7DQX - chains E and D of the 6 polymer chains in the assembly; structure by X-ray diffraction, 3.44 A resolution.

Chain E:
Protein: 6-hydroxypseudooxynicotine dehydrogenase complex subunit alpha
Organism: Paenarthrobacter nicotinovorans
Notes: EC 1.5.99.14
UniProt: O87681 (KDHA_PAENI); residue numbers follow UniProt; this construct covers 1-296
Sequence (296 residues; numbered 1 to 296; the number before each row is that of its first residue):
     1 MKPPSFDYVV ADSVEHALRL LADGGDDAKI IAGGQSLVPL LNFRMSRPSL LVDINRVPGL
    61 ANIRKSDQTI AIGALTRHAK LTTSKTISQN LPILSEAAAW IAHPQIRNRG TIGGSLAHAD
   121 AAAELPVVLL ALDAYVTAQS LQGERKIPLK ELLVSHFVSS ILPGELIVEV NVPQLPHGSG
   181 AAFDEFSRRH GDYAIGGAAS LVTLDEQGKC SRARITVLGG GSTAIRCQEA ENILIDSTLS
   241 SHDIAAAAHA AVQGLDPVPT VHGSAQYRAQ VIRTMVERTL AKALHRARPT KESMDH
Not modelled in the structure: 294-296
Differences from the reference sequence: conflict Leu201 (Ile in O87681)
UniProt features mapped onto this chain:
  - binding site (FAD): Ile30 to Leu37, Thr111 to Ser115, Glu124
Ligand contacts: FAD (flavin-adenine dinucleotide): Lys29, Ile30, Ile31, Ala32, Gly33, Gly34, Gln35, Ser36, Leu37, Ile54, Ala74, His78, Ile101, Ala102, Ile106, Gly110, Thr111, Gly113, Gly114, Ser115, Ala117, His118, Ala122, Ala123, Glu124, Leu125, Glu165, Leu166, Ile167, Tyr193

Chain D:
Protein: 6-hydroxypseudooxynicotine dehydrogenase complex subunit gamma
Organism: Paenarthrobacter nicotinovorans
Notes: EC 1.5.99.14
UniProt: Q933N0 (KDHC_PAENI); residue numbers follow UniProt; this construct covers 1-794
Sequence (794 residues; numbered 1 to 794; the number before each row is that of its first residue):
     1 MMAKAKALIP DNGRAGADEG NRQAWIGQEV LRREDRRLLT GTATFAGDLG VPGQLHMRIV
    61 RSTQAHARIV SIDATEAEKT PGVRMVITSE HTRHLGSVLL EELGYHEIYE NIEDFSHPVL
   121 AVDKVLYVGQ PVVAVLAVDP YLAEDAAELV SIEYEPLPVL LDPEEALTGK VELFPGRGNE
   181 GARIKKAYGD IDRAFAEAEH VIRHKYVTNR HSGVPMEPRA VVVQPDPARD TLFIWGTVHV
   241 HDNRRIIAKM LNLPEVNVRM KHVEIGGSFG VKGGVFPENV VAAWAARTLG VPIKWTEDRV
   301 EHMTSTSHAR EMVHKLELAL DAEGRILGMK DEIFHNHGAY FRQAEPLVSD ITAGIVFGPY
   361 RVPAYDATLH AVFTNKTPVG AYRAPGRYES TFARERIFDL ACAEIGLSKT EFRRRNLLTA
   421 EDLPWTPGLD IVHEPYHFDS GDVVKHFNEA LEAANFSEWL EESKRLRADG RKVGVGLGVL
   481 MDKAGLGLFE TGGVEVSRAG RVTVKTGGSS VGQGIETVLA QIVAEELQIA PENIDIVHSD
   541 TELIPDGVGS WSSRSTVLAG GAARKAALAV VEKARRLASE MLEADPDDLE LTAGSFKVKG
   601 TDQQISLYEI AAARDPFTAR ADNDEPGLAA DAVYMNNAMN YPYGVTLVQI ELDPDTGGHR
   661 ILRFSTSTEA GRVINPLTTR GQIIGAAVQG IGGALYEEFL YEEDGQPITT SFMDYLLPSA
   721 QEMPNVDCFV TEDAKSPDNP FGAKGLGEIG IIAAGAAIAS AIDDAIADGV HTDRLPVTPE
   781 QIFSRCQGLN KAER
Not modelled in the structure: 1-20, 791-794
Ligand contacts: pterin cytosine dinucleotide (MCN): Gly267, Ser268, Phe269, Gly270, Arg383, Lys483, Val511, Gly512, Gln513, Gly514, Ile515, Val518, Ser550, Trp551, Ser552, Ser553, Arg554, Ser555, Thr556, Ile674, Thr678, Thr679, Gln682, Gly745, Leu746, Gly747, Glu748

How chain E and chain D interact:
Pairs across the interface - 36 pairs, chain E then chain D:
  Met1(E) - Asp298(D)  hydrogen bond (backbone-side chain)
  Lys2(E) - Tyr141(D)
  Lys2(E) - Glu144(D)  hydrogen bond (side chain-backbone)
  Lys2(E) - Asp145(D)  salt bridge
  Pro3(E) - Tyr141(D)
  Phe43(E) - Val300(D)  hydrophobic
  Arg44(E) - Asp145(D)  salt bridge
  Arg44(E) - Glu148(D)  salt bridge
  Arg47(E) - Glu148(D)  salt bridge
  Phe186(E) - Thr656(D)
  Phe186(E) - Gly657(D)
  Phe186(E) - Gly658(D)
  Arg188(E) - Leu695(D)  hydrogen bond (side chain-backbone)
  Arg188(E) - Tyr696(D)
  Arg188(E) - Leu716(D)
  Arg188(E) - Thr778(D)
  Arg188(E) - Pro779(D)
  Arg189(E) - Tyr696(D)
  Arg189(E) - Leu716(D)
  Arg189(E) - Leu717(D)  hydrogen bond (side chain-backbone)
  Arg189(E) - Glu722(D)
  His190(E) - Gln721(D)
  His190(E) - Glu722(D)  hydrogen bond (backbone-side chain)
  Tyr193(E) - Met713(D)  hydrophobic
  Val261(E) - Leu700(D)  hydrophobic
  His262(E) - Met713(D)
  His262(E) - Asp714(D)
  Gly263(E) - Glu780(D)
  Ser264(E) - Glu780(D)  hydrogen bond (backbone-side chain)
  Tyr267(E) - Pro779(D)
  Tyr267(E) - Glu780(D)
  Tyr267(E) - Phe783(D)  hydrophobic
  Val271(E) - Thr656(D)
  Thr274(E) - Asp655(D)  hydrogen bond (side chain-backbone)
  Arg278(E) - Asp653(D)  salt bridge
  Arg278(E) - Asp655(D)
Also at the interface, not in a pair above, chain E (22 interface residues in all): Asp192, Ile195, Gln270
Also at the interface, not in a pair above, chain D (28 interface residues in all): Pro140, Ser711, Phe712, Ser719

Overview:
22 residues of chain E face 28 of chain D across their interface, with 7 hydrogen bonds and 5 salt bridges.
Polar contacts include Lys2(E)-Asp145(D), Arg44(E)-Asp145(D) and Arg44(E)-Glu148(D). Bound to chain E:
flavin-adenine dinucleotide. Chain D binds pterin cytosine dinucleotide.
Here chain E is 6-hydroxypseudooxynicotine dehydrogenase complex subunit alpha and chain D is
6-hydroxypseudooxynicotine dehydrogenase complex subunit gamma, both from Paenarthrobacter nicotinovorans.
Entry 7DQX (Crystal structure of xanthine dehydrogenase family protein) was determined by X-ray diffraction.
